Entry 6T9J (electron microscopy, 3.40 A resolution); this record covers chains I and T of the 3 polymer chains in the assembly.

== Chain I ==
Name: Transcription initiation factor TFIID subunit 12
Organism: Saccharomyces cerevisiae S288C
UniProt: Q03761 (TAF12_YEAST); residue numbers follow UniProt; this construct covers 1-539
Chain sequence (539 residues; row label = number of the first residue in the row):
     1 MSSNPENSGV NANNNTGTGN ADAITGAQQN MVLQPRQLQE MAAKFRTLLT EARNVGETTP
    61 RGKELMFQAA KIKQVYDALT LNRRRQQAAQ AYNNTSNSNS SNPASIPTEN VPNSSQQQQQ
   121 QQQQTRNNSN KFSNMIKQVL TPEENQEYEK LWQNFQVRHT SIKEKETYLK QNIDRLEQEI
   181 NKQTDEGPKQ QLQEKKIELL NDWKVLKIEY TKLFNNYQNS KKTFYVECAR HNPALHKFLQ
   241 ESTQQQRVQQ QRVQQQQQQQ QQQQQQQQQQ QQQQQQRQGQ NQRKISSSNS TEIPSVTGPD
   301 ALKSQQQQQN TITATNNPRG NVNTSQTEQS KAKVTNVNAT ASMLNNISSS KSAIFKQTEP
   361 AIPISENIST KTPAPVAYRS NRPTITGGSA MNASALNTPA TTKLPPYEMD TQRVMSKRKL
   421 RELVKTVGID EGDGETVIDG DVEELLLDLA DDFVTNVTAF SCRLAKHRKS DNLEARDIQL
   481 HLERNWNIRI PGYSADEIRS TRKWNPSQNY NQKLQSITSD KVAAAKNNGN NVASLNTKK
Disordered / not traced: 1-352, 414-539
Swiss-Prot annotation at these positions:
  - modified residue: Ser2 (N-acetylserine), Ser129 (Phosphoserine), Ser286 (Phosphoserine)

== Chain T ==
Name: Transcription-associated protein 1
Organism: Saccharomyces cerevisiae S288C
UniProt: P38811 (TRA1_YEAST); numbering as in UniProt (aligned over 1-3744)
Chain sequence (3744 residues; row label = number of the first residue in the row):
     1 MSLTEQIEQF ASRFRDDDAT LQSRYSTLSE LYDIMELLNS PEDYHFFLQA VIPLLLNQLK
    61 EVPISYDAHS PEQKLRNSML DIFNRCLMNQ TFQPYAMEVL EFLLSVLPKE NEENGILCMK
   121 VLTTLFKSFK SILQDKLDSF IRIIIQIYKN TPNLINQTFY EAGKAEQGDL DSPKEPQADE
   181 LLDEFSKNDE EKDFPSKQSS TEPRFENSTS SNGLRSSMFS FKILSECPIT MVTLYSSYKQ
   241 LTSTSLPEFT PLIMNLLNIQ IKQQQEAREQ AESRGEHFTS ISTEIINRPA YCDFILAQIK
   301 ATSFLAYVFI RGYAPEFLQD YVNFVPDLII RLLQDCPSEL SSARKELLHA TRHILSTNYK
   361 KLFLPKLDYL FDERILIGNG FTMHETLRPL AYSTVADFIH NIRSELQLSE IEKTIKIYTG
   421 YLLDESLALT VQIMSAKLLL NLVERILKLG KENPQEAPRA KKLLMIIIDS YMNRFKTLNR
   481 QYDTIMKYYG RYETHKKEKA EKLKNSIQDN DKESEEFMRK VLEPSDDDHL MPQPKKEDIN
   541 DSPDVEMTES DKVVKNDVEM FDIKNYAPIL LLPTPTNDPI KDAFYLYRTL MSFLKTIIHD
   601 LKVFNPPPNE YTVANPKLWA SVSRVFSYEE VIVFKDLFHE CIIGLKFFKD HNEKLSPETT
   661 KKHFDISMPS LPVSATKDAR ELMDYLAFMF MQMDNATFNE IIEQELPFVY ERMLEDSGLL
   721 HVAQSFLTSE ITSPNFAGIL LRFLKGKLKD LGNVDFNTSN VLIRLFKLSF MSVNLFPNIN
   781 EVVLLPHLND LILNSLKYST TAEEPLVYFY LIRTLFRSIG GGRFENLYRS IKPILQVLLQ
   841 SLNQMILTAR LPHERELYVE LCITVPVRLS VLAPYLPFLM KPLVFALQQY PDLVSQGLRT
   901 LELCIDNLTA EYFDPIIEPV IDDVSKALFN LLQPQPFNHA ISHNVVRILG KLGGRNRQFL
   961 KPPTDLTEKT ELDIDAIADF KINGMPEDVP LSVTPGIQSA LNILQSYKSD IHYRKSAYKY
  1021 LTCVLLLMTK SSAEFPTNYT ELLKTAVNSI KLERIGIEKN FDLEPTVNKR DYSNQENLFL
  1081 RLLESVFYAT SIKELKDDAM DLLNNLLDHF CLLQVNTTLL NKRNYNGTFN IDLKNPNFML
  1141 DSSLILDAIP FALSYYIPEV REVGVLAYKR IYEKSCLIYG EELALSHSFI PELAKQFIHL
  1201 CYDETYYNKR GGVLGIKVLI DNVKSSSVFL KKYQYNLANG LLFVLKDTQS EAPSAITDSA
  1261 EKLLIDLLSI TFADVKEEDL GNKVLENTLT DIVCELSNAN PKVRNACQKS LHTISNLTGI
  1321 PIVKLMDHSK QFLLSPIFAK PLRALPFTMQ IGNVDAITFC LSLPNTFLTF NEELFRLLQE
  1381 SIVLADAEDE SLSTNIQKTT EYSTSEQLVQ LRIACIKLLA IALKNEEFAT AQQGNIRIRI
  1441 LAVFFKTMLK TSPEIINTTY EALKGSLAEN SKLPKELLQN GLKPLLMNLS DHQKLTVPGL
  1501 DALSKLLELL IAYFKVEIGR KLLDHLTAWC RVEVLDTLFG QDLAEQMPTK IIVSIINIFH
  1561 LLPPQADMFL NDLLLKVMLL ERKLRLQLDS PFRTPLARYL NRFHNPVTEY FKKNMTLRQL
  1621 VLFMCNIVQR PEAKELAEDF EKELDNFYDF YISNIPKNQV RVVSFFTNMV DLFNTMVITN
  1681 GDEWLKKKGN MILKLKDMLN LTLKTIKENS FYIDHLQLNQ SIAKFQALYL RFTELSERDQ
  1741 NPLLLDFIDF SFSNGIKASY SLKKFIFHNI IASSNKEKQN NFINDATLFV LSDKCLDARI
  1801 FVLKNVINST LIYEVATSGS LKSYLVEDKK PKWLELLHNK IWKNSNAILA YDVLDHHDLF
  1861 RFELLQLSAI FIKADPEIIA EIKKDIIKFC WNFIKLEDTL IKQSAYLVTS YFISKFDFPI
  1921 KVVTQVFVAL LRSSHVEARY LVKQSLDVLT PVLHERMNAA GTPDTWINWV KRVMVENSSS
  1981 QNNILYQFLI SHPDLFFNSR DLFISNIIHH MNKITFMSNS NSDSHTLAID LASLILYWEN
  2041 KTLEITNVNN TKTDSDGDVV MSDSKSDINP VEADTTAIIV DANNNSPISL HLREACTAFL
  2101 IRYVCASNHR AIETELGLRA INILSELISD KHWTNVNVKL VYFEKFLIFQ DLDSENILYY
  2161 CMNALDVLYV FFKNKTKEWI MENLPTIQNL LEKCIKSDHH DVQEALQKVL QVIMKAIKAQ
  2221 GVSVIIEEES PGKTFIQMLT SVITQDLQET SSVTAGVTLA WVLFMNFPDN IVPLLTPLMK
  2281 TFSKLCKDHL SISQPKDAMA LEEARITTKL LEKVLYILSL KVSLLGDSRR PFLSTVALLI
  2341 DHSMDQNFLR KIVNMSRSWI FNTEIFPTVK EKAAILTKML AFEIRGEPSL SKLFYEIVLK
  2401 LFDQEHFNNT EITVRMEQPF LVGTRVEDIG IRKRFMTILD NSLERDIKER LYYVIRDQNW
  2461 EFIADYPWLN QALQLLYGSF NREKELSLKN IYCLSPPSIL QEYLPENAEM VTEVNDLELS
  2521 NFVKGHIASM QGLCRIISSD FIDSLIEIFY QDPKAIHRAW VTLFPQVYKS IPKNEKYGFV
  2581 RSIITLLSKP YHTRQISSRT NVINMLLDSI SKIESLELPP HLVKYLAISY NAWYQSINIL
  2641 ESIQSNTSID NTKIIEANED ALLELYVNLQ EEDMFYGLWR RRAKYTETNI GLSYEQIGLW
  2701 DKAQQLYEVA QVKARSGALP YSQSEYALWE DNWIQCAEKL QHWDVLTELA KHEGFTDLLL
  2761 ECGWRVADWN SDRDALEQSV KSVMDVPTPR RQMFKTFLAL QNFAESRKGD QEVRKLCDEG
  2821 IQLSLIKWVS LPIRYTPAHK WLLHGFQQYM EFLEATQIYA NLHTTTVQNL DSKAQEIKRI
  2881 LQAWRDRLPN TWDDVNMWND LVTWRQHAFQ VINNAYLPLI PALQQSNSNS NINTHAYRGY
  2941 HEIAWVINRF AHVARKHNMP DVCISQLARI YTLPNIEIQE AFLKLREQAK CHYQNMNELT
  3001 TGLDVISNTN LVYFGTVQKA EFFTLKGMFL SKLRAYEEAN QAFATAVQID LNLAKAWAQW
  3061 GFFNDRRLSE EPNNISFASN AISCYLQAAG LYKNSKIREL LCRILWLISI DDASGMLTNA
  3121 FDSFRGEIPV WYWITFIPQL LTSLSHKEAN MVRHILIRIA KSYPQALHFQ LRTTKEDFAV
  3181 IQRQTMAVMG DKPDTNDRNG RRQPWEYLQE LNNILKTAYP LLALSLESLV AQINDRFKST
  3241 TDEDLFRLIN VLLIDGTLNY NRLPFPRKNP KLPENTEKNL VKFSTTLLAP YIRPKFNADF
  3301 IDNKPDYETY IKRLRYWRRR LENKLDRASK KENLEVLCPH LSNFHHQKFE DIEIPGQYLL
  3361 NKDNNVHFIK IARFLPTVDF VRGTHSSYRR LMIRGHDGSV HSFAVQYPAV RHSRREERMF
  3421 QLYRLFNKSL SKNVETRRRS IQFNLPIAIP LSPQVRIMND SVSFTTLHEI HNEFCKKKGF
  3481 DPDDIQDFMA DKLNAAHDDA LPAPDMTILK VEIFNSIQTM FVPSNVLKDH FTSLFTQFED
  3541 FWLFRKQFAS QYSSFVFMSY MMMINNRTPH KIHVDKTSGN VFTLEMLPSR FPYERVKPLL
  3601 KNHDLSLPPD SPIFHNNEPV PFRLTPNIQS LIGDSALEGI FAVNLFTISR ALIEPDNELN
  3661 TYLALFIRDE IISWFSNLHR PIIENPQLRE MVQTNVDLII RKVAQLGHLN STPTVTTQFI
  3721 LDCIGSAVSP RNLARTDVNF MPWF
Disordered / not traced: 160-213, 259-278, 523-557, 652-672, 2017-2021, 2044-2088, 2108-2114, 2131-2137, 2147-2153, 2925-2935, 3183-3201
Swiss-Prot annotation at these positions:
  - region: Phe3380 to Ser3386 (G-loop), Met3563 to Lys3571 (Catalytic loop), Leu3600 to Thr3625 (Activation loop)
  - modified residue: Ser2 (N-acetylserine), Ser172 (Phosphoserine), Ser542 (Phosphoserine)
  - mutagenesis: Leu241 (L241S: In TRA1-2; when associated with L-604; R-2733; P-3145; S-3222 and G-3302. Defects in its ability to interact with acidic activators), Phe604 (F604L: In TRA1-2; when associated with S-241; R-2733; P-3145; S-3222 and G-3302. Defects in its ability to interact with acidic activators), Trp2733 (W2733R: In TRA1-2; when associated with S-241; L-604; P-3145; S-3222 and G-3302. Defects in its ability to interact with acidic activators), Ser3145 (S3145P: In TRA1-2; when associated with S-241; L-604; R-2733; S-3222 and G-3302. Defects in its ability to interact with acidic activators), Leu3222 (L3222S: In TRA1-2; when associated with S-241; L-604; R-2733; P-3145 and G-3302. Defects in its ability to interact with acidic activators), Asp3302 (D3302G: In TRA1-2; when associated with S-241; L-604; R-2733; P-3145 and S-3222. Defects in its ability to interact with acidic activators)

== Interface between chain I and chain T ==
Residue-residue contacts (111):
  Ala353(I) - Thr909(T)
  Ile354(I) - Leu908(T)
  Ile354(I) - Thr909(T)
  Ile354(I) - Tyr912(T)  hydrophobic
  Phe355(I) - Leu869(T)  hydrophobic
  Phe355(I) - Val871(T)  hydrophobic
  Phe355(I) - Asn907(T)
  Lys356(I) - Ile905(T)
  Lys356(I) - Asp906(T)
  Lys356(I) - Asn907(T)
  Lys356(I) - Leu908(T)
  Lys356(I) - Thr909(T)
  Gln357(I) - Asp906(T)
  Gln357(I) - Asn907(T)
  Gln357(I) - Arg2879(T)
  Thr358(I) - Arg2879(T)  hydrogen bond (backbone-side chain)
  Glu359(I) - Asp906(T)
  Glu359(I) - Arg2879(T)  salt bridge
  Glu359(I) - Ala2883(T)
  Pro360(I) - Lys951(T)
  Pro360(I) - Glu2854(T)
  Pro360(I) - Ile2880(T)  hydrophobic
  Pro360(I) - Ala2883(T)
  Ala361(I) - Gln2857(T)  hydrogen bond (backbone-side chain)
  Ile362(I) - Arg947(T)
  Ile362(I) - Met2850(T)  hydrophobic
  Ile362(I) - Leu2853(T)  hydrophobic
  Ile362(I) - Glu2854(T)
  Pro363(I) - Arg2814(T)
  Pro363(I) - Gln2857(T)
  Ile364(I) - Ala940(T)
  Ile364(I) - Asn944(T)
  Ile364(I) - Arg947(T)
  Ser365(I) - His939(T)
  Ser365(I) - Asp2818(T)  hydrogen bond
  Glu366(I) - His939(T)
  Ile368(I) - Gln935(T)
  Ile368(I) - His939(T)
  Ile368(I) - Asp2818(T)
  Thr370(I) - Gln935(T)  hydrogen bond
  Thr370(I) - Glu2819(T)
  Thr370(I) - Gln2822(T)
  Pro373(I) - Ile2826(T)
  Val376(I) - Val2786(T)  hydrophobic
  Ser380(I) - Tyr2625(T)  hydrogen bond (backbone-side chain)
  Ser380(I) - Glu2664(T)
  Asn381(I) - Leu2622(T)
  Asn381(I) - Glu2664(T)
  Arg382(I) - Glu2664(T)
  Arg382(I) - Ala2727(T)
  Arg382(I) - Glu2730(T)  salt bridge
  Arg382(I) - Asp2731(T)  salt bridge
  Pro383(I) - Asp2660(T)
  Pro383(I) - Glu2664(T)
  Pro383(I) - Phe2675(T)
  Pro383(I) - Trp2679(T)  hydrogen bond (backbone-side chain)
  Pro383(I) - Ser2724(T)
  Thr384(I) - Val2667(T)
  Thr384(I) - Phe2675(T)
  Thr384(I) - Ala2727(T)
  Thr384(I) - Leu2728(T)
  Thr384(I) - Asp2731(T)  hydrogen bond
  Ile385(I) - Glu2672(T)
  Ile385(I) - Phe2675(T)
  Ile385(I) - Tyr2676(T)
  Ile385(I) - Glu2695(T)
  Ile385(I) - Asp2731(T)
  Ile385(I) - Asn2732(T)
  Gly388(I) - Asp2731(T)  hydrogen bond (backbone-side chain)
  Ala390(I) - Glu2738(T)
  Ala390(I) - Phe2755(T)
  Ala390(I) - Thr2756(T)
  Ala390(I) - Asp2757(T)
  Ala390(I) - Leu2760(T)  hydrophobic
  Met391(I) - Glu2738(T)
  Met391(I) - Arg2790(T)
  Asn392(I) - Gln2670(T)
  Asn392(I) - Gln2735(T)
  Asn392(I) - Asp2894(T)
  Asn392(I) - Asn2896(T)
  Ala393(I) - Gln2670(T)
  Ala393(I) - Trp2841(T)
  Ser394(I) - Val2667(T)  hydrogen bond (side chain-backbone)
  Ser394(I) - Asn2668(T)
  Ala395(I) - Lys2827(T)
  Ala395(I) - Ala2838(T)
  Leu396(I) - Thr2788(T)  hydrogen bond (backbone-side chain)
  Leu396(I) - Pro2789(T)
  Leu396(I) - Arg2790(T)  hydrogen bond (backbone-backbone)
  Leu396(I) - Trp2841(T)
  Leu396(I) - Leu2842(T)  hydrophobic
  Asn397(I) - Thr2788(T)
  Asn397(I) - Arg2790(T)
  Thr398(I) - Thr2788(T)
  Thr398(I) - Pro2789(T)
  Thr398(I) - Lys2827(T)
  Pro399(I) - Pro2787(T)
  Pro399(I) - Lys2827(T)
  Ala400(I) - Leu2823(T)  hydrophobic
  Ala400(I) - Ile2826(T)  hydrophobic
  Thr401(I) - Ile2596(T)
  Thr401(I) - Ile2826(T)
  Thr402(I) - Ile2596(T)
  Thr402(I) - Ser2629(T)
  Leu404(I) - Ser2588(T)
  Leu404(I) - Leu2626(T)
  Leu404(I) - Ser2629(T)
  Leu404(I) - Tyr2630(T)
  Pro405(I) - Leu2626(T)
  Tyr407(I) - Ser2588(T)
  Met409(I) - Arg2581(T)
Also at the interface, not in a pair above, chain I (49 interface residues in all): Asn367, Pro375, Tyr378, Thr386, Gly387, Ser389, Lys403
Also at the interface, not in a pair above, chain T (81 interface residues in all): Ala910, His943, Arg955, Ile2584, Thr2585, Leu2587, Thr2593, Val2623, Leu2663, Lys2739, Met2793, Lys2815, Arg2887
The authors on this interface:
  - interface residues, chain I: Ala353(I)

== Summary ==
The interface between chain I and chain T involves 49 residues on one side and 81 on the other; the contacts
include 11 hydrogen bonds and 3 salt bridges. Polar pairs include Glu359(I)-Arg2879(T), Arg382(I)-Glu2730(T)
and Arg382(I)-Asp2731(T). Curated annotation (UniProt) lists 6 mutagenesis sites on chain T. The paper reports
the interface residue Ala353(I).
Chain I is Transcription initiation factor TFIID subunit 12 and chain T is Transcription-associated protein 1,
both from Saccharomyces cerevisiae S288C; the structure, SAGA Tra1 module, was determined by electron
microscopy (same publication as 6T9I and 6T9K).
